PDB entry 1H63 | X-ray diffraction, 1.62 A resolution | chain A

== Chain A ==
Protein: Pentaerythritol tetranitrate reductase
Organism: Enterobacter cloacae
UniProtKB: P71278 (P71278_ENTCL); residues 1-364 here correspond to UniProt positions 2-365 (UniProt number = residue number + 1)
Chain sequence (364 residues; each row starts with the number of its first residue):
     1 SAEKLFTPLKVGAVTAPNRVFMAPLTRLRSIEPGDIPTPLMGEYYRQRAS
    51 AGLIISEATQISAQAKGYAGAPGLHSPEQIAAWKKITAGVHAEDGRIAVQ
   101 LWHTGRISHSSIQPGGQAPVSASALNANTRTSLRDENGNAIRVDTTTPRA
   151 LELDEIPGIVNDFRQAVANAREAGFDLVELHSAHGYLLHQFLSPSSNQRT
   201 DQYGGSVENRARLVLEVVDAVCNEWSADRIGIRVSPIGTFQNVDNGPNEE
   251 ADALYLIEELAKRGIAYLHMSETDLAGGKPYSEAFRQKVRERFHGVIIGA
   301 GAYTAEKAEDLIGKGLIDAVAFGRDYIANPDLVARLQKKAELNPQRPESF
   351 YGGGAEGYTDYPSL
Small-molecule neighbours: FMN (flavin mononucleotide): Ala23, Pro24, Leu25, Thr26, Glu57, Ala58, Gln100, His181, His184, Arg233, Ser271, Leu275, Ala300, Gly301, Ala302, Tyr303, Ala321, Phe322, Gly323, Arg324, Ile327, Phe350, Tyr351

== In short ==
Ligands of chain A: flavin mononucleotide.
Chain A is Pentaerythritol tetranitrate reductase (Enterobacter cloacae); the structure, Structure of the
reduced Pentaerythritol Tetranitrate Reductase, was determined by X-ray diffraction (same publication as 1H51,
1H50, 1H60, 1H61 and 1H62).
